PDB entry 3CCH | X-ray diffraction, 2.60 A resolution | chains A and B of the 3 polymer chains in the assembly

[Chain A]
Protein: H-2 class I histocompatibility antigen, D-B alpha chain
Organism: Mus musculus
UniProt: P01899 (HA11_MOUSE); residues 1-276 here correspond to UniProt positions 25-300 (UniProt number = residue number + 24)
Sequence (276 residues; numbered 1 to 276; the number before each row is that of its first residue):
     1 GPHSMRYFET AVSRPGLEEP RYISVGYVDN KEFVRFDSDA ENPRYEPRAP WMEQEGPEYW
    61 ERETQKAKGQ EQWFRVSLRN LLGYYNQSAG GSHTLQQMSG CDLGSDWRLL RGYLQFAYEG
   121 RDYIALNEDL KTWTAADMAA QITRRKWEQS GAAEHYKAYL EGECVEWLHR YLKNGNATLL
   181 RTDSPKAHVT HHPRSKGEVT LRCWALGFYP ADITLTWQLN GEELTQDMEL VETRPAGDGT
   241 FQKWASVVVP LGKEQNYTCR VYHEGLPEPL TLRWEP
Disulfide bonds: Cys101-Cys164, Cys203-Cys259

[Chain B]
Protein: Beta-2-microglobulin
Organism: Mus musculus
UniProt: P01887 (B2MG_MOUSE); residues 1-99 here correspond to UniProt positions 21-119 (UniProt number = residue number + 20)
Sequence (99 residues; numbered 1 to 99; the number before each row is that of its first residue):
     1 IQKTPQIQVY SRHPPENGKP NILNCYVTQF HPPHIEIQML KNGKKIPKVE MSDMSFSKDW
    61 SFYILAHTEF TPTETDTYAC RVKHDSMAEP KTVYWDRDM
Disulfide bonds: Cys25-Cys80

[Interface between chain A and chain B]
Pairs across the interface (52; chain A residue first):
  Phe8(A) with Phe56(B)
  Glu9(A) with Phe56(B)
  Thr10(A) with Phe56(B)
  Val12(A) with Pro33(B), hydrophobic
  Arg14(A) with His34(B)
  Ile23(A) with Met54(B), hydrophobic
  Tyr27(A) with Ser55(B)
  Arg35(A) with Asp53(B), salt bridge; Met54(B), hydrogen bond (side chain-backbone)
  Arg48(A) with Asp53(B), salt bridge
  Thr94(A) with His31(B), hydrogen bond; Pro33(B)
  Gln96(A) with His31(B); Phe56(B); Trp60(B), hydrogen bond (side chain-backbone); Phe62(B)
  Gln97(A) with Phe56(B); Trp60(B)
  Met98(A) with Phe56(B), hydrophobic; Lys58(B); Trp60(B), hydrophobic
  Gln115(A) with Trp60(B)
  Phe116(A) with Trp60(B)
  Ala117(A) with Trp60(B)
  Glu119(A) with His31(B)
  Gly120(A) with Lys3(B), hydrogen bond (backbone-side chain); His31(B), hydrogen bond (backbone-side chain)
  Arg121(A) with Ile1(B)
  Asp122(A) with Trp60(B), hydrogen bond
  His192(A) with Asp98(B), salt bridge
  Arg202(A) with Asp98(B), hydrogen bond (side chain-backbone)
  Trp204(A) with Asp98(B); Met99(B)
  Val231(A) with Gln8(B)
  Glu232(A) with Gln8(B); Thr28(B), hydrogen bond
  Thr233(A) with Tyr26(B)
  Arg234(A) with Gln8(B); Tyr10(B); Met99(B), hydrogen bond (side chain-backbone)
  Pro235(A) with Tyr10(B), hydrogen bond (backbone-side chain); Asn24(B); Tyr26(B); Leu65(B), hydrophobic
  Ala236(A) with Arg12(B), hydrogen bond (backbone-side chain); Asn24(B), hydrogen bond (backbone-side chain)
  Gly237(A) with Arg12(B)
  Asp238(A) with Arg12(B)
  Gln242(A) with Tyr10(B); Ser11(B); Arg12(B)
  Trp244(A) with Met99(B), hydrogen bond (side chain-backbone)
Interface residues without a listed pair, chain A (34 interface residues in all): Arg21
Interface residues without a listed pair, chain B (27 interface residues in all): Gln6, Gln29, Pro32, Ser57, Tyr63

[In short]
34 residues of chain A face 27 of chain B across their interface, with 13 hydrogen bonds and 3 salt bridges.
Polar pairs include Arg35(A)-Asp53(B), Arg48(A)-Asp53(B) and His192(A)-Asp98(B).
Chain A is H-2 class I histocompatibility antigen, D-B alpha chain and chain B is Beta-2-microglobulin, both
from Mus musculus; the structure, H-2Db complex with murine gp100, was determined by X-ray diffraction,
deposited together with 3CH1 and 3CC5.
